PDB entry 7ZHR | X-ray diffraction, 2.99 A resolution | chains A and B

Chain A:
Protein: Upstream of N-ras, isoform A
From: Drosophila melanogaster
UniProt: Q9VSK3 (Q9VSK3_DROME); residues 2-236 here correspond to UniProt positions 756-990 (UniProt number = residue number + 754)
Chain sequence (236 residues; each row starts with the number of its first residue):
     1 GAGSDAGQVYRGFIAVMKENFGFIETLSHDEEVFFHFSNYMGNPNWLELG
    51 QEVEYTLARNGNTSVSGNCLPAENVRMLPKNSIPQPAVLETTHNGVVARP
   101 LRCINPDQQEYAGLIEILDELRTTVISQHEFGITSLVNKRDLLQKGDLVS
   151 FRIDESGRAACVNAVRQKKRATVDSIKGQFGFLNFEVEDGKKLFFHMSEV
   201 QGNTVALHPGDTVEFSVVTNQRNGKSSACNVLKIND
Disordered / not traced: 1-7, 59-70, 236
Construct notes: expression tag (1)
From the paper describing this entry:
  - mutagenesis - E32A (50.1 +/- 6.4 uM), R102A (72.4 +/- 11 uM), P106A (67.2 +/- 7.9 uM): decreased binding to A15-mer RNA

Chain B:
Protein: Polyadenylate-binding protein
From: Drosophila melanogaster
UniProt: P21187 (PABP_DROME); residues 3-90 here correspond to UniProt positions 176-263 (UniProt number = residue number + 173)
Chain sequence (90 residues; row label = number of the first residue in the row):
     1 GAGEKAKLFTNVYVKNFTEDFDDEKLKEFFEPYGKITSYKVMSKEDGKSK
    51 GFGFVAFETTEAAEAAVQALNGKDMGEGKSLYVARAQKKA
Disordered / not traced: 1-8, 44-51, 89-90
Construct notes: expression tag (1-2)

Interface between chain A and chain B:
Residue-residue contacts (30):
  Leu-89(A) / Met-42(B)  hydrophobic
  Thr-91(A) / Asn-11(B)
  Thr-91(A) / Ser-38(B)  hydrogen bond
  Thr-91(A) / Phe-54(B)
  Thr-91(A) / Ala-56(B)
  Thr-92(A) / Asn-11(B)  hydrogen bond (backbone-side chain)
  His-93(A) / Asn-11(B)  hydrogen bond
  His-93(A) / Tyr-13(B)  hydrogen bond
  His-93(A) / Phe-54(B)
  Asn-94(A) / Gln-87(B)
  Gly-95(A) / Gln-87(B)
  Val-96(A) / Gln-87(B)
  Glu-116(A) / Gln-87(B)
  Ile-117(A) / Tyr-13(B)  hydrophobic
  Ile-117(A) / Ala-86(B)  hydrophobic
  Leu-118(A) / Ala-86(B)
  Leu-118(A) / Gln-87(B)  hydrogen bond (backbone-backbone)
  Asp-119(A) / Tyr-82(B)
  Asp-119(A) / Arg-85(B)
  Asp-119(A) / Gln-87(B)
  Glu-120(A) / Arg-85(B)  salt bridge
  Glu-120(A) / Ala-86(B)
  Glu-120(A) / Lys-88(B)  salt bridge
  Thr-124(A) / Tyr-82(B)
  Val-125(A) / Lys-15(B)
  Ile-126(A) / Tyr-13(B)  hydrophobic
  Ile-126(A) / Lys-15(B)  hydrogen bond (backbone-side chain)
  Ile-126(A) / Arg-85(B)
  Ser-127(A) / Phe-52(B)
  Ile-153(A) / Met-42(B)  hydrophobic
Interface residues without a listed pair, chain A (21 interface residues in all): Glu-90, His-129, Leu-148, Asp-154
Interface residues without a listed pair, chain B (15 interface residues in all): Lys-40, Ala-84
The authors on this interface:
  - interface residues, chain A: Thr-91(A), His-93(A), Ile-117(A), Glu-120(A), Ile-126(A)
  - interface residues, chain B: Asn-11(B), Phe-54(B)

Summary:
The interface between chain A and chain B involves 21 residues on one side and 15 on the other, with 6
hydrogen bonds and 2 salt bridges. Polar pairs include Glu-120(A)/Arg-85(B), Glu-120(A)/Lys-88(B) and
Thr-91(A)/Ser-38(B). From the paper: E32A, R102A and P106A of chain A reduce binding to A15-mer RNA; interface
residues Thr-91(A), His-93(A) and Asn-11(B) among others.
Chain A is Upstream of N-ras, isoform A and chain B is Polyadenylate-binding protein, both from Drosophila
melanogaster; the structure, Complex structure of drosophila Unr CSD789 and pAbp RRM3, was determined by X-ray
diffraction together with 7ZHH from the same study.
